Entry 7M0K (X-ray diffraction, 2.01 A resolution); this record covers chains A and B.

[Chain A (and B)]
Molecule: Mitogen-activated protein kinase kinase kinase kinase 1
From: Homo sapiens
Notes: EC 2.7.11.1; fragment: kinase domain; chain B of this document is another copy of the same molecule, construct and numbering; everything in this record applies to it too
UniProtKB: Q92918 (M4K1_HUMAN); residue numbers follow UniProt; this construct covers 6-294
Sequence (289 residues; row label = number of the first residue in the row):
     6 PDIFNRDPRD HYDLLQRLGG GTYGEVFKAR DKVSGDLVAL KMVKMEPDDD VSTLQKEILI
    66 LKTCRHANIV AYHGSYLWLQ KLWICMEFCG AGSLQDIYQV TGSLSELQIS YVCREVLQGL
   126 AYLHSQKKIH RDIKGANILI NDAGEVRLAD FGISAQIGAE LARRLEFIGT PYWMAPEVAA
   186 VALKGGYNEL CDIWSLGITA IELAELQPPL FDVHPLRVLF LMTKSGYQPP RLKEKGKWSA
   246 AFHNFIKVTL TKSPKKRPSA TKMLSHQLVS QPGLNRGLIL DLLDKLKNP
Sequence notes: conflict E165 (Thr in Q92918), E171 (Ser in Q92918)
Ligand contacts: YK7 (4-anilino-2-[(6-methoxy-2-methyl-1,2,3,4-tetrahydroisoquinolin-7-yl)amino]pyrimidine-5-carboxamide): L23, G24, G25, Y28, V31, A44, V75, M91, E92, F93, C94, G95, A96, G97, D101, L144, A154, F156
Swiss-Prot annotation at these positions:
  - active site: D137 (Proton acceptor)
  - binding site (ATP): L23 to V31, K46
  - modified residue: T175 (Phosphothreonine)

[How chain A and chain B interact]
Residue-residue contacts (105):
  D53(A) - H219(B)  salt bridge
  D55(A) - R222(B)  salt bridge
  I138(A) - W178(B)
  K139(A) - T175(B)
  K139(A) - W178(B)
  L166(A) - L221(B)  hydrophobic
  R168(A) - E171(B)  salt bridge
  L170(A) - H219(B)
  L170(A) - L221(B)  hydrophobic
  L170(A) - L224(B)  hydrophobic
  E171(A) - R168(B)  salt bridge
  F172(A) - R168(B)
  F172(A) - F172(B)  hydrophobic
  P176(A) - P220(B)  hydrophobic
  P176(A) - L224(B)  hydrophobic
  P176(A) - M227(B)
  Y177(A) - I203(B)
  Y177(A) - P213(B)  hydrophobic
  Y177(A) - P214(B)
  Y177(A) - L215(B)
  Y177(A) - F216(B)  hydrogen bond (side chain-backbone)
  Y177(A) - V218(B)  hydrogen bond (side chain-backbone)
  Y177(A) - P220(B)
  Y177(A) - V223(B)  hydrophobic
  W178(A) - I138(B)
  W178(A) - K139(B)
  W178(A) - W199(B)
  W178(A) - S200(B)  hydrogen bond (backbone-side chain)
  W178(A) - I203(B)
  W178(A) - T204(B)
  W178(A) - E207(B)  hydrogen bond
  W178(A) - P213(B)  hydrophobic
  M179(A) - Y192(B)
  M179(A) - W199(B)  hydrogen bond (backbone-side chain)
  M179(A) - M227(B)
  A180(A) - W199(B)
  A180(A) - R262(B)
  P181(A) - W199(B)
  P181(A) - M227(B)
  P181(A) - R262(B)
  E182(A) - N193(B)  hydrogen bond
  E182(A) - C196(B)
  E182(A) - P259(B)
  E182(A) - R262(B)  salt bridge
  V183(A) - G190(B)
  V183(A) - G191(B)
  V183(A) - Y192(B)  hydrophobic
  V183(A) - C196(B)  hydrophobic
  A184(A) - L224(B)  hydrophobic
  A184(A) - M227(B)  hydrophobic
  A184(A) - T228(B)
  A185(A) - T228(B)
  V186(A) - V186(B)  hydrophobic
  V186(A) - G190(B)
  V186(A) - G191(B)
  L188(A) - L224(B)
  L188(A) - T228(B)
  K189(A) - T228(B)
  G190(A) - V186(B)
  G191(A) - E182(B)
  G191(A) - V183(B)
  G191(A) - V186(B)
  Y192(A) - V183(B)
  N193(A) - E182(B)  hydrogen bond
  C196(A) - E182(B)
  C196(A) - V183(B)  hydrophobic
  W199(A) - W178(B)
  W199(A) - M179(B)  hydrogen bond (side chain-backbone)
  W199(A) - A180(B)
  W199(A) - P181(B)
  S200(A) - W178(B)  hydrogen bond (side chain-backbone)
  I203(A) - Y177(B)
  I203(A) - W178(B)
  T204(A) - W178(B)
  E207(A) - W178(B)  hydrogen bond
  P213(A) - Y177(B)  hydrophobic
  P213(A) - W178(B)  hydrophobic
  L215(A) - Y177(B)
  F216(A) - Y177(B)
  V218(A) - Y177(B)  hydrogen bond (backbone-side chain)
  H219(A) - D53(B)  salt bridge
  H219(A) - L170(B)
  P220(A) - P176(B)
  P220(A) - Y177(B)
  L221(A) - L166(B)  hydrophobic
  L221(A) - L170(B)
  R222(A) - D55(B)  salt bridge
  V223(A) - Y177(B)  hydrophobic
  L224(A) - I173(B)  hydrophobic
  L224(A) - P176(B)  hydrophobic
  L224(A) - A184(B)  hydrophobic
  L224(A) - L188(B)
  F225(A) - Q161(B)
  M227(A) - P176(B)
  M227(A) - M179(B)
  M227(A) - P181(B)
  M227(A) - A184(B)  hydrophobic
  T228(A) - A184(B)
  T228(A) - A185(B)
  T228(A) - L188(B)
  K257(A) - P181(B)
  P259(A) - E182(B)
  R262(A) - A180(B)
  R262(A) - P181(B)
  R262(A) - E182(B)  salt bridge
Interface residues without a listed pair, chain A (52 interface residues in all): R169, I173, T175, P214
Interface residues without a listed pair, chain B (51 interface residues in all): F225, K257

[Summary]
52 residues of chain A and 51 residues of chain B are in contact, with 11 hydrogen bonds and 8 salt bridges.
Among the polar pairs are D53(A)-H219(B), D55(A)-R222(B) and R168(A)-E171(B). Ligands of chain A: compound
YK7.
Both chains are Mitogen-activated protein kinase kinase kinase kinase 1 (Homo sapiens). Entry 7M0K (HPK1 in
complex with compound 1) was determined by X-ray diffraction together with 7M0L and 7M0M from the same study.
